PDB entry 5XPN | X-ray diffraction, 1.96 A resolution | chains A and C

== Chain A ==
Protein: Vitamin D3 receptor
Organism: Rattus norvegicus
Notes: engineered mutation(s): deletion mutant(residues 165-211)
UniProtKB: P13053 (VDR_RAT); numbering as in UniProt; present here: 116-159, 207-423
Chain sequence (271 residues; row label = number of the first residue in the row; note: 47 numbers in that range are skipped by the numbering (no residue carries them; nothing is unmodelled there)):
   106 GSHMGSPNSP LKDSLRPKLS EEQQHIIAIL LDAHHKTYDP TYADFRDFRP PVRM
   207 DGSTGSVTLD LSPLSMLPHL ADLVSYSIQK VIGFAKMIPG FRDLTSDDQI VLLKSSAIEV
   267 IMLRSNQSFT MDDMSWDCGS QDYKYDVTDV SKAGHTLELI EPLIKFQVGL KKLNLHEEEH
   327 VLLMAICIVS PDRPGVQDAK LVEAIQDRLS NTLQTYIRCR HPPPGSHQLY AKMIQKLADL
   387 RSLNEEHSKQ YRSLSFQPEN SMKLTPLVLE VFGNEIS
Unresolved in the structure: 106-122, 207-217, 420-423
Sequence notes: expression tag (106-115)
Residues lining bound ligands: 8BO / 9RO: Tyr143, Tyr147, Phe150, Leu223, Leu226, Ala227, Leu229, Val230, Ser233, Ile264, Ile267, Met268, Arg270, Ser271, Ser274, Trp282, Cys284, Tyr291, Val296, Ala299, Gly300, His301, Leu305, Leu309, His393, Gln396, Tyr397, Leu400, Leu410, Val414, Phe418
Swiss-Prot annotation at these positions:
  - region: Lys242 to Lys260 (Interaction with coactivator LXXLL motif)
  - motif: Pro412 to Asn420 (9aaTAD)
  - binding site (calcitriol): Tyr143, Ser233, Arg270, Ser274, His301, His393

== Chain C ==
Protein: Mediator of RNA polymerase II transcription subunit 1
Organism: Homo sapiens
Chain sequence (13 residues; each row starts with the number of its first residue):
   625 KNHPMLMNLL KDN
Unresolved in the structure: 636-637

== Chain A / chain C interface ==
Contacting residue pairs - 23 pairs, chain A then chain C:
  Ile238(A) - Leu630(C)  hydrophobic
  Ile238(A) - Leu633(C)
  Ile238(A) - Leu634(C)  hydrophobic
  Lys242(A) - Leu633(C)  hydrogen bond (side chain-backbone)
  Lys242(A) - Leu634(C)
  Lys242(A) - Lys635(C)  hydrogen bond (side chain-backbone)
  Asp253(A) - Lys625(C)  salt bridge
  Gln255(A) - Leu634(C)
  Ile256(A) - Lys625(C)
  Ile256(A) - His627(C)
  Ile256(A) - Met631(C)  hydrophobic
  Ile256(A) - Leu634(C)  hydrophobic
  Val257(A) - Lys625(C)
  Leu259(A) - Leu634(C)  hydrophobic
  Lys260(A) - His627(C)  hydrogen bond
  Lys260(A) - Leu630(C)
  Pro412(A) - Met629(C)  hydrophobic
  Leu413(A) - Met629(C)
  Leu413(A) - Leu633(C)  hydrophobic
  Glu416(A) - His627(C)
  Glu416(A) - Pro628(C)
  Glu416(A) - Met629(C)  hydrogen bond (side chain-backbone)
  Glu416(A) - Leu630(C)  hydrogen bond (side chain-backbone)
Other interface residues (no listed pair), chain A (14 interface residues in all): Gln235, Phe247, Val417
Other interface residues (no listed pair), chain C (10 interface residues in all): Asn626

== Summary ==
The interface between chain A and chain C involves 14 residues on one side and 10 on the other; the contacts
include 5 hydrogen bonds and 1 salt bridge. Among the polar pairs are Asp253(A)-Lys625(C), Lys242(A)-Leu633(C)
and Lys242(A)-Lys635(C). Chain A binds 8BO / 9RO.
Chain A is Vitamin D3 receptor (Rattus norvegicus) and chain C is Mediator of RNA polymerase II transcription
subunit 1 (Homo sapiens); the structure, Crystal structure of VDR-LBD complexed with
25RS-(hydroxyphenyl)-25-methoxy-2-methylidene-19,26,27-trinor-1-hydroxyvitamin D3, was determined by X-ray
diffraction (same publication as 5XPL, 5XPM, 5XPO and 5XPP).
